9EWD - chains A and P of the 4 polymer chains in the assembly; structure by X-ray diffraction, 2.12 A resolution.

== Chain A ==
Protein: DNA polymerase lambda
Source organism: Homo sapiens
Notes: EC 2.7.7.7, 4.2.99.-
UniProt: Q9UGP5 (DPOLL_HUMAN); residue numbers follow UniProt; this construct covers 242-462, 472-575
Amino-acid sequence (330 residues; each row starts with the number of its first residue; note: 5 numbers in that range are skipped by the numbering (no residue carries them; nothing is unmodelled there)):
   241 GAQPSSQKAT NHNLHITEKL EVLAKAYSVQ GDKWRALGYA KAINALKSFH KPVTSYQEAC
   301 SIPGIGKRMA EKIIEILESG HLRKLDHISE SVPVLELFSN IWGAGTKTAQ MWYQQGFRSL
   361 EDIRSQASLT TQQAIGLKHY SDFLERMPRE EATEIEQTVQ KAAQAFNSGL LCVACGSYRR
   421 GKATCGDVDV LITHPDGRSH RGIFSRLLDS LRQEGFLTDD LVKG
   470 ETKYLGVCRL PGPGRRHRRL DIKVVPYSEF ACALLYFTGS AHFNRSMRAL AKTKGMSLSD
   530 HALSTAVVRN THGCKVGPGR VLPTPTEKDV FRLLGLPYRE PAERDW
Disordered / not traced: 241-250
Construct notes: expression tag (241); linker (463-464, 470-471); engineered mutation Lys492 (Ile in Q9UGP5), Asp529 (Glu in Q9UGP5)
Bound ions: K+ site 1: Cys300, Ile302, Ile305 (shared with 1 residue of chain D); Na+ site 1: Ser339, Ile341, Ala344 (shared with DA5(P) of chain P); K+ site 2: Ile363, Arg364, Ala367; Na+ site 2: Asp427, Asp429, Asp490
Residues lining bound ligands: thymidine-5'-phosphate (TMP): Gly416, Arg420, Asp427, Asp429, Asp490, Tyr505, Phe506, Thr507, Gly508, Ser509, Ala510, Asn513
Reported in the primary citation:
  - catalytic residues: Asp427, Asp429, Asp490
  - conformationally variable residues (order/disorder transition): Lys492
  - mutagenesis - I492K/E529D: increased catalytic activity
  - binding site for DNA template strand: Tyr505, Arg514, Arg517, Lys521, His530, Arg538, His541, Gly542, Lys544

== Chain P ==
Molecule: DNA primer strand upstream
Sequence (6 nucleotides; numbered 1 to 6; the number before each row is that of its first residue):
     1 CAGTAC
Bound ions: Na+: DA5 (shared with Ser339(A), Ile341(A), Ala344(A) of chain A)

== Interface between chain A and chain P ==
Contacting residue pairs (18):
  Ile341(A) with DA5(P), phosphate contact
  Trp342(A) with DA5(P), hydrogen bond to the phosphate; DC6(P), hydrogen bond to the phosphate
  Gly343(A) with DT4(P), phosphate contact; DA5(P), hydrogen bond to the phosphate
  Ala344(A) with DT4(P), phosphate contact; DA5(P), hydrogen bond to the phosphate
  Gly345(A) with DT4(P), hydrogen bond to the phosphate
  Thr346(A) with DT4(P), hydrogen bond to the phosphate
  Lys347(A) with DG3(P), phosphate contact; DT4(P), hydrogen bond to the phosphate
  Thr348(A) with DG3(P), phosphate contact; DT4(P), hydrogen bond to the phosphate
  Leu474(A) with DC6(P), sugar contact
  Arg488(A) with DC6(P), salt bridge to the phosphate
  Asp490(A) with DC6(P), phosphate contact
  Tyr505(A) with DC6(P), hydrogen bond to the base
  Phe506(A) with DC6(P), phosphate contact
Interface residues without a listed pair, chain A (15 interface residues in all): Asp427, Lys472

== In short ==
15 residues of chain A face 4 of chain P across their interface; the contacts include 9 hydrogen bonds and 1
salt bridge. Polar pairs include Tyr505(A)-DC6(P), Trp342(A)-DA5(P) and Trp342(A)-DC6(P). Chain A binds
thymidine-5'-phosphate. The paper reports catalytic residues Asp427(A), Asp429(A) and Asp490(A); I492K/E529D
of chain A increase catalytic activity.
Here chain A is DNA polymerase lambda (Homo sapiens) and chain P is DNA primer strand upstream. Entry 9EWD
(DNA Polymerase Lambda I493K E529D, TMP:At Ca2+ Ground State Ternary Complex) was determined by X-ray
diffraction (same publication as 9EWB, 9EWC, 9EWE and 9EWG).
